PDB entry 3V2Y | X-ray diffraction, 2.80 A resolution | chain A

== Chain A ==
Name: Sphingosine 1-phosphate receptor 1, Lysozyme chimera (E.C.3.2.1.17)
Source organism: Homo sapiens
Notes: EC 3.2.1.17
UniProtKB: chimeric construct of P21453, P00720: residues 2-231 from P21453 (S1PR1_HUMAN) positions 2-231 (same numbers); residues 1002-1161 from P00720 positions 2-161 (UniProt number = residue number - 1000); residues 245-326 from P21453 (S1PR1_HUMAN) positions 244-325 (UniProt number = residue number - 1)
Chain sequence (520 residues; each row starts with the number of its first residue; numbers below 1 keep their minus sign (Met-17 is residue -17)):
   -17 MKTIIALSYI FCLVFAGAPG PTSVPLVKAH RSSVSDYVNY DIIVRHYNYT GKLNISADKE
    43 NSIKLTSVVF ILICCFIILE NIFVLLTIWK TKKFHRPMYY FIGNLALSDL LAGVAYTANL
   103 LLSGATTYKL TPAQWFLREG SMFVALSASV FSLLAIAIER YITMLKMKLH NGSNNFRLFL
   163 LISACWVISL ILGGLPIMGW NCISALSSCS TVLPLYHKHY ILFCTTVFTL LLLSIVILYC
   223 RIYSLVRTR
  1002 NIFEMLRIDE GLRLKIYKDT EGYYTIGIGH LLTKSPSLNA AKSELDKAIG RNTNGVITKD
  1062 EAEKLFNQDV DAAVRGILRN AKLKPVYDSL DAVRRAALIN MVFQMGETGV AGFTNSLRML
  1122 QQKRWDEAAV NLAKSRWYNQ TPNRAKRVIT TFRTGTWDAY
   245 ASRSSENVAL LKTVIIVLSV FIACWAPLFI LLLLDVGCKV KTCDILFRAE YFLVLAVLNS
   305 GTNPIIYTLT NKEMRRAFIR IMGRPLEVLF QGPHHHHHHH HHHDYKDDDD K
Disordered / not traced: -17 to 15, 149-155, 331-355
Construct notes: expression tag (-17 to 1, 327-355); conflict Gly1012 (Arg12 in P00720), Arg1137 (Ile137 in P00720); engineered mutation Thr1054 (Cys54 in P00720), Ala1097 (Cys97 in P00720)
Cystine bridges: Cys184-Cys191, Cys282-Cys287
Covalent attachments: N-acetylglucosamine (NAG) linked to Asn30
Residues lining bound ligands: ML5 ({(3R)-3-amino-4-[(3-hexylphenyl)amino]-4-oxobutyl}phosphonic acid): Tyr29, Lys34, Tyr98, Asn101, Ser105, Thr109, Trp117, Arg120, Glu121, Met124, Phe125, Leu128, Val194, Pro196, Cys206, Thr207, Phe210, Trp269, Leu272, Phe273, Leu276, Glu294, Leu297, Val301
Swiss-Prot annotation at these positions:
  - active site (Proton donor/acceptor): Glu1011, Asp1020
  - binding site (substrate): Leu1032, Phe1104, Ser1117, Asn1132
Reported in the primary citation:
  - mutagenesis - F210L, F265L, W269F: decreased signaling in response to CYM-5442
  - mutagenesis - W269L: abolished signaling in response to CYM-5442
  - mutagenesis - W269L: abolished binding to CYM-5442
  - mutagenesis - W269L: unchanged signaling
  - specificity-determining residues: Met124, Leu276 (proposed by the authors, not directly observed)

== In short ==
Chain A binds compound ML5. Covalently linked N-acetylglucosamine: at Asn30. UniProt lists active-site
residues Glu1011 and Asp1020 and 4 substrate-binding residues. From the paper: F210L, F265L and W269F reduce
signaling in response to CYM-5442; specificity determinants Met124 and Leu276.
Chain A is Sphingosine 1-phosphate receptor 1, Lysozyme chimera (E.C.3.2.1.17) (Homo sapiens); the structure,
Crystal Structure of a Lipid G protein-Coupled Receptor at 2.80A, was determined by X-ray diffraction,
deposited together with 3V2W.
